Entry 8BDX (X-ray diffraction, 2.93 A resolution); this record covers chains B and C of the 4 polymer chains in the assembly.

# Chain B
Molecule: Elongin-B
Organism: Homo sapiens
UniProt: Q15370 (ELOB_HUMAN); numbering as in UniProt (aligned over 1-104)
Sequence (104 residues; row label = number of the first residue in the row):
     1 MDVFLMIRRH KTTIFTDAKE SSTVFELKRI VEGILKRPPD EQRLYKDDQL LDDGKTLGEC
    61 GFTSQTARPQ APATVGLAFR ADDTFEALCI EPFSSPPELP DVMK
UniProt features mapped onto this chain:
  - modified residue: Met-1 (N-acetylmethionine), Thr-84 (Phosphothreonine)

# Chain C
Molecule: Elongin-C
Organism: Homo sapiens
UniProt: Q15369 (ELOC_HUMAN); residues 17-112 here = UniProt positions 17-112
Sequence (97 residues; each row starts with the number of its first residue):
    16 MMYVKLISSD GHEFIVKREH ALTSGTIKAM LSGPGQFAEN ETNEVNFREI PSHVLSKVCM
    76 YFTYKVRYTN SSTEIPEFPI APEIALELLM AANFLDC
Construct notes: initiating methionine (16)

# How chain B and chain C interact
Pairs across the interface - 53 pairs, chain B then chain C:
  Phe-4(B) with Thr-78(C)
  Met-6(B) with Met-75(C), hydrophobic
  Arg-8(B) with His-27(C)
  Lys-11(B) with Gly-26(C); His-27(C), hydrogen bond (backbone-side chain); Glu-28(C), hydrogen bond (backbone-backbone)
  Thr-12(B) with Glu-28(C)
  Thr-13(B) with Glu-28(C), hydrogen bond (backbone-backbone); Phe-29(C); Ile-30(C), hydrogen bond (backbone-backbone)
  Ile-14(B) with Ile-30(C)
  Phe-15(B) with Phe-29(C), hydrophobic; Ile-30(C), hydrogen bond (backbone-backbone); Ser-71(C); Cys-74(C), hydrophobic; Met-75(C); Thr-78(C)
  Thr-16(B) with Tyr-18(C)
  Ile-34(B) with Tyr-18(C); Ile-30(C), hydrophobic
  Arg-68(B) with Tyr-83(C)
  Pro-69(B) with Met-75(C); Thr-78(C); Tyr-79(C), hydrophobic; Arg-82(C); Tyr-83(C), hydrophobic
  Gln-70(B) with Lys-72(C); Met-75(C); Tyr-79(C); Tyr-83(C); Pro-91(C); Phe-93(C); Pro-94(C)
  Pro-72(B) with Met-75(C)
  Glu-91(B) with His-27(C)
  Pro-92(B) with His-27(C), hydrogen bond (backbone-side chain)
  Phe-93(B) with His-27(C); Phe-29(C), hydrophobic; Ser-67(C); His-68(C); Ser-71(C)
  Ser-94(B) with Asp-25(C); Pro-66(C); Ser-67(C), hydrogen bond (backbone-side chain); His-68(C), hydrogen bond
  Ser-95(B) with His-68(C), hydrogen bond (backbone-side chain)
  Pro-96(B) with His-68(C); Glu-98(C); Glu-102(C)
  Pro-97(B) with Glu-102(C)
  Leu-99(B) with Pro-97(C)
  Met-103(B) with Pro-97(C); Leu-101(C), hydrophobic
Other interface residues (no listed pair), chain B (28 interface residues in all): His-10, Asp-17, Ile-30, Leu-35, Pro-100
Other interface residues (no listed pair), chain C (30 interface residues in all): Val-31, Lys-32, His-35, Glu-92, Ala-100

# Overview
The interface between chain B and chain C involves 28 residues on one side and 30 on the other; the contacts
include 9 hydrogen bonds. Polar contacts include Lys-11(B)/His-27(C), Pro-92(B)/His-27(C) and
Ser-94(B)/Ser-67(C).
Here chain B is Elongin-B and chain C is Elongin-C, both from Homo sapiens. Entry 8BDX (Ternary complex
between VCB, BRD4-BD2 and PROTAC 48) was determined by X-ray diffraction, deposited together with 8BDI, 8BDJ,
8BDL, 8BDM, 8BDN, 8BDO and 3 further entries.
